Entry 3H4V (X-ray diffraction, 2.40 A resolution); this record covers chains A and D of the 4 polymer chains in the assembly.

[Chain A (and D)]
Molecule: Pteridine reductase 1
Source organism: Leishmania major
Notes: EC 1.5.1.33; chain D of this document is another copy of the same molecule, construct and numbering; everything in this record applies to it too
UniProtKB: Q01782 (PTR1_LEIMA); residue numbers follow UniProt; this construct covers 1-288
Sequence (288 residues; each row starts with the number of its first residue):
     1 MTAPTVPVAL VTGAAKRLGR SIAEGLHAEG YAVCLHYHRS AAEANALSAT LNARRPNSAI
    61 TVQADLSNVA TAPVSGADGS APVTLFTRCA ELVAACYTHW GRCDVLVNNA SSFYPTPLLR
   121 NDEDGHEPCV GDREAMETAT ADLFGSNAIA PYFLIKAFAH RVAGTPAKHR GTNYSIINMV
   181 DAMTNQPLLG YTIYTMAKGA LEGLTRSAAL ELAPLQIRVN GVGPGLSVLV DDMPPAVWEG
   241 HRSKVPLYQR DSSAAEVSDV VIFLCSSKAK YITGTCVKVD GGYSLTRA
Disordered / not traced: 1-4, 75-76, 122-130 (chain D: 1-4, 75-80, 121-132, 234-236)
Small-molecule neighbours:
  - DVP (methyl 1-(4-{[(2,4-diaminopteridin-6-yl)methyl]amino}benzoyl)piperidine-4-carboxylate): R17, S111, S112, F113, P115, D181, L188, L189, Y191, Y194, G225, L226, L229, M233, H241
  - NADP (NAP; NADP nicotinamide-adenine-dinucleotide phosphate): G13, K16, R17, L18, G19, H36, Y37, H38, R39, S40, A64, D65, L66, S67, N109, A110, S111, S112, D142, S146, N147, M179, V180, D181, Y194, K198, P224, G225, L226, S227
UniProt features mapped onto this chain:
  - active site: Y194 (Proton acceptor)
  - binding site (substrate): S175
From the paper describing this entry:
  - binding site for DVP: S111, F113, D181, Y194
  - catalytic residues: D181, Y194, K198 (citing earlier work)
  - binding site for NADP: K198 (citing earlier work)

[How chain A and chain D interact]
Residue-residue contacts - 33 pairs, chain A then chain D:
  M183(A) - R287(D)  hydrogen bond (backbone-side chain)
  N185(A) - L285(D)
  Q186(A) - Q186(D)
  Q186(A) - S284(D)
  Q186(A) - L285(D)
  Q186(A) - T286(D)  hydrogen bond (side chain-backbone)
  Q186(A) - R287(D)  hydrogen bond (backbone-side chain)
  P187(A) - L285(D)
  P187(A) - R287(D)
  L188(A) - R287(D)
  K244(A) - A288(D)
  Y283(A) - R287(D)
  Y283(A) - A288(D)  hydrogen bond (side chain-backbone)
  S284(A) - Q186(D)
  L285(A) - N185(D)
  L285(A) - Q186(D)
  L285(A) - P187(D)
  T286(A) - Q186(D)  hydrogen bond (backbone-side chain)
  T286(A) - T286(D)
  T286(A) - R287(D)
  T286(A) - A288(D)  hydrogen bond (side chain-backbone)
  R287(A) - M183(D)  hydrogen bond (side chain-backbone)
  R287(A) - Q186(D)  hydrogen bond (side chain-backbone)
  R287(A) - P187(D)
  R287(A) - L188(D)
  R287(A) - Y283(D)
  R287(A) - T286(D)
  R287(A) - R287(D)
  R287(A) - A288(D)
  A288(A) - K244(D)
  A288(A) - Y283(D)  hydrogen bond (backbone-side chain)
  A288(A) - T286(D)  hydrogen bond (backbone-side chain)
  A288(A) - R287(D)

[Overview]
The chain A/chain D interface involves 12 residues from each chain, with 10 hydrogen bonds. Polar pairs
include M183(A)-R287(D), Q186(A)-T286(D) and Q186(A)-R287(D). Chain A binds NADP and compound DVP. The paper
reports catalytic residues D181(A), Y194(A) and K198(A); a binding site for DVP at S111(A), F113(A) and
D181(A) among others.
Chain A and chain D are both Pteridine reductase 1 (Leishmania major); the structure, Selective screening and
design to identify inhibitors of leishmania major pteridine reductase 1, was determined by X-ray diffraction,
deposited together with 2QHX.
